PDB entry 7UR6 | electron microscopy, 3.46 A resolution | chains B and C of the 12 polymer chains in the assembly

== Chain B (and C) ==
Protein: gp41
Source organism: Human immunodeficiency virus 1
Notes: chain C of this document is another copy of the same molecule, construct and numbering; everything in this record applies to it too
UniProtKB: C6G0E7 (C6G0E7_9HIV1); residues 512-664 here correspond to UniProt positions 503-655 (UniProt number = residue number - 9)
Amino-acid sequence (153 residues; each row starts with the number of its first residue):
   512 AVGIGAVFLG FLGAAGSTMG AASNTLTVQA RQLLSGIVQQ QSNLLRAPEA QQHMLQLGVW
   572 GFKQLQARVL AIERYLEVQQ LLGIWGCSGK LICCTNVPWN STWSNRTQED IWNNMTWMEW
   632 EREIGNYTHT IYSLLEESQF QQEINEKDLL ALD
Not modelled in the structure: 547-567
Construct notes: conflict Asn535 (Ile526 in C6G0E7), Pro559 (Ile550 in C6G0E7), Gly569 (Thr560 in C6G0E7), Phe573 (Ile564 in C6G0E7), Glu588 (Lys579 in C6G0E7), Val589 (Asp580 in C6G0E7), Cys605 (Thr596 in C6G0E7), Thr613 (Ser604 in C6G0E7), Thr618 (Ser609 in C6G0E7), Gly636 (Asp627 in C6G0E7), Phe651 (Ile642 in C6G0E7), Ile655 (Lys646 in C6G0E7)
Cystine bridges: Cys598-Cys604
Covalent attachments: N-acetylglucosamine (NAG) linked to Asn611, Asn616, Asn625, Asn637

== Chain B / chain C interface ==
Contacting residue pairs (22):
  Ser534(B) with Phe651(C)
  Asn535(B) with Phe651(C)
  Thr538(B) with Phe651(C)
  Ala541(B) with Gln591(C), hydrogen bond (backbone-side chain); Ile595(C), hydrophobic
  Arg542(B) with Glu647(C), salt bridge
  Leu568(B) with Phe573(C)
  Leu576(B) with Leu576(C), hydrophobic; Gln577(C); Val580(C), hydrophobic
  Arg579(B) with Val580(C); Leu581(C); Glu584(C), salt bridge
  Ile583(B) with Ile583(C), hydrophobic; Leu587(C), hydrophobic
  Tyr586(B) with Leu587(C), hydrophobic; Gln591(C)
  Gly600(B) with Gly594(C)
  Lys601(B) with Glu654(C)
  Leu602(B) with Phe651(C), hydrophobic; Glu654(C), hydrogen bond (backbone-side chain)
  Ile603(B) with Glu654(C)
Other interface residues (no listed pair), chain B (22 interface residues in all): Val518, Thr536, Leu537, Leu544, Leu545, Leu587, Ser599, Cys605
Other interface residues (no listed pair), chain C (19 interface residues in all): Ser599, Ser644, Ile655, Lys658, Leu661

== Overview ==
22 residues of chain B face 19 of chain C across their interface; the contacts include 2 hydrogen bonds and 2
salt bridges. Polar pairs include Arg542(B)-Glu647(C), Arg579(B)-Glu584(C) and Ala541(B)-Gln591(C). Covalently
linked N-acetylglucosamine: at Asn611(B), Asn616(B), Asn625(B) and Asn637(B).
Chain B and chain C are both gp41 (Human immunodeficiency virus 1); the structure, Cryo-EM structure of
SHIV-elicited, FP-directed Rhesus Fab RM6561.DH1021.14 in complex with stabilized HIV-1 Env Ce1176
DS-SOSIP.664, was determined by electron microscopy.
